PDB entry 5F5P | X-ray diffraction, 3.57 A resolution | chains C and D of the 4 polymer chains in the assembly

Chain C (and D):
Protein: Rho-associated protein kinase 1
From: Homo sapiens
Notes: EC 2.7.11.1; chain D of this document is another copy of the same molecule, construct and numbering; everything in this record applies to it too
UniProt: Q13464 (ROCK1_HUMAN); residue numbers follow UniProt; this construct covers 834-913
Amino-acid sequence (86 residues; each row starts with the number of its first residue):
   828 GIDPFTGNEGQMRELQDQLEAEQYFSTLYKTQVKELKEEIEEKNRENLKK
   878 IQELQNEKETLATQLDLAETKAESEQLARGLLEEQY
Unresolved in the structure: 828-836, 892-913 (chain D: 828-834, 896-913)
Differences from the reference sequence: expression tag (828-833)
From the paper describing this entry:
  - mutagenesis - Y851A, Q859A, E862A: unchanged binding to Protein Shroom2

Chain C / chain D interface:
Residue-residue contacts - 30 pairs, chain C then chain D:
  Met839(C) with Met839(D), hydrophobic
  Leu842(C) with Leu842(D), hydrophobic; Gln843(D)
  Leu846(C) with Gln845(D); Glu849(D)
  Glu849(C) with Leu846(D); Gln850(D); Ser853(D), hydrogen bond
  Phe852(C) with Ser853(D)
  Ser853(C) with Glu849(D), hydrogen bond; Phe852(D); Ser853(D), hydrogen bond (side chain-backbone); Tyr856(D)
  Tyr856(C) with Ser853(D); Tyr856(D), hydrophobic; Lys857(D)
  Lys857(C) with Tyr856(D)
  Gln859(C) with Val860(D); Lys864(D)
  Val860(C) with Tyr856(D); Val860(D), hydrophobic
  Leu863(C) with Leu863(D), hydrophobic
  Ile867(C) with Ile867(D), hydrophobic
  Lys870(C) with Asn871(D)
  Asn874(C) with Asn874(D), hydrogen bond
  Lys885(C) with Glu884(D); Leu888(D)
  Leu888(C) with Leu888(D), hydrophobic
  Ala889(C) with Leu888(D)
  Gln891(C) with Leu892(D)
Interface residues without a listed pair, chain C (21 interface residues in all): Gln850, Glu866, Ile878
Interface residues without a listed pair, chain D (26 interface residues in all): Gln859, Lys877, Ile878, Leu881, Lys885, Ala889

In short:
21 residues of chain C and 26 residues of chain D are in contact, with 4 hydrogen bonds. Polar contacts
include Glu849(C)-Ser853(D), Ser853(C)-Ser853(D) and Asn874(C)-Asn874(D). From the paper: Y851A, Q859A and
E862A of chain C leave binding to Protein Shroom2 unchanged.
Both chains are Rho-associated protein kinase 1 (Homo sapiens). Entry 5F5P (Molecular Basis for Shroom2
Recognition by Rock1) was determined by X-ray diffraction together with 5F4Y from the same study.
